8VIB - chains P and Q of the 6 polymer chains in the assembly; structure by electron microscopy, 4.60 A resolution (low resolution: residue-level contacts below are approximate; hydrogen-bond / salt-bridge calls are withheld).

# Chain P (and Q)
Name: Flagellar motor switch protein FliN
Organism: Salmonella enterica subsp. enterica serovar Typhimurium
Notes: chain Q of this document is another copy of the same molecule, construct and numbering; everything in this record applies to it too
UniProt: P26419 (FLIN_SALTY); residue numbers follow UniProt; this construct covers 1-137
Chain sequence (137 residues; numbered 1 to 137; the number before each row is that of its first residue):
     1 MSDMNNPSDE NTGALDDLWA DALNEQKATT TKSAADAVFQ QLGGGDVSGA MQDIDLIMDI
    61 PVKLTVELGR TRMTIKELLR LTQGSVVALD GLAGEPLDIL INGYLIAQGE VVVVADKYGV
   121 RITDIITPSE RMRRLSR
Disordered / not traced: 1-54 (chain Q: 1-56)

# Chain P / chain Q interface
Pairs across the interface (44):
  Met58(P) with Thr74(Q)
  Ile60(P) with Thr74(Q)
  Pro61(P) with Met73(Q)
  Val62(P) with Thr71(Q); Arg72(Q); Met73(Q)
  Val66(P) with Val66(Q); Glu67(Q); Leu68(Q)
  Glu67(P) with Val66(Q)
  Thr71(P) with Val62(Q)
  Met73(P) with Pro61(Q); Val62(Q)
  Thr74(P) with Ile60(Q); Pro61(Q)
  Ile75(P) with Ile60(Q)
  Gln83(P) with Ile122(Q); Thr123(Q); Asp124(Q)
  Gly84(P) with Ile122(Q)
  Ser85(P) with Val120(Q); Ile122(Q)
  Val86(P) with Val120(Q)
  Val87(P) with Tyr118(Q); Gly119(Q); Val120(Q)
  Ala88(P) with Tyr118(Q)
  Leu89(P) with Tyr118(Q)
  Ala93(P) with Asp116(Q); Lys117(Q)
  Tyr118(P) with Ala88(Q); Leu89(Q); Gly91(Q)
  Gly119(P) with Val87(Q); Ala88(Q)
  Val120(P) with Ser85(Q); Val86(Q); Val87(Q)
  Arg121(P) with Ser85(Q); Val86(Q)
  Ile122(P) with Gln83(Q); Gly84(Q); Ser85(Q)
  Thr123(P) with Gln83(Q)
Interface residues without a listed pair, chain P (30 interface residues in all): Lys63, Leu64, Leu68, Arg72, Leu92, Lys117
Interface residues without a listed pair, chain Q (29 interface residues in all): Gly69, Arg70, Arg121

# In short
Chain P and chain Q form an interface of 30 and 29 residues respectively.
Chain P and chain Q are both Flagellar motor switch protein FliN (Salmonella enterica subsp. enterica serovar
Typhimurium); the structure, CW Flagellar Switch Complex - FliF, FliG, FliM, and FliN forming single subunit
of the C-ring ..., was determined by electron microscopy, deposited together with 8T8P, 8VID, 8VKQ and 8VKR.
